PDB entry 8PT7 | electron microscopy, 2.80 A resolution | chains C and S of the 5 polymer chains in the assembly

Chain C:
Molecule: RNA-dependent RNA polymerase
Organism: Tilapia lake virus
UniProt: A0A7G3S745 (A0A7G3S745_9VIRU); residues 1-457 here = UniProt positions 1-457
Amino-acid sequence (478 residues; row label = number of the first residue in the row):
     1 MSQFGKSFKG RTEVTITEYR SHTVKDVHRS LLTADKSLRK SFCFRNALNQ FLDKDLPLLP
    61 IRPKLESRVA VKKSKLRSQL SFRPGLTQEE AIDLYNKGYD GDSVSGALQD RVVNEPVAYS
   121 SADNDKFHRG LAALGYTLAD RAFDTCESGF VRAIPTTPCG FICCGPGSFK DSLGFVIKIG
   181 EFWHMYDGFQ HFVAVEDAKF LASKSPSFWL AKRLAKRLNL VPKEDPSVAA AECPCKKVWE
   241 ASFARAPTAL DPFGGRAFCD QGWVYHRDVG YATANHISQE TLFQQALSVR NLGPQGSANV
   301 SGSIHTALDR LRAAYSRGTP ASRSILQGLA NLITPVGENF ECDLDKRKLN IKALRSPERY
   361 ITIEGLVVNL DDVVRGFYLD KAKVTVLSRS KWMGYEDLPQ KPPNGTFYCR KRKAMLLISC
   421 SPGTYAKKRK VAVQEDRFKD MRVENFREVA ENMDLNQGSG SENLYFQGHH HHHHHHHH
Not modelled in the structure: 140-478
Construct notes: conflict Lys391 (Arg in A0A7G3S745); expression tag (458-478)

Chain S:
Molecule: 5'/3' cRNA ends - cRNA loop
Sequence (40 nucleotides; each row starts with the number of its first residue; numbers below 1 keep their minus sign (C-24 is residue -24)):
   -24 CCAAAUUUUA CUCACAAGUC AGGACGUGAG AAAGAUUUGC
Not modelled in the structure: -24 to 0

Interface between chain C and chain S:
Pairs across the interface (10; chain C residue first):
  Val27(C) - U11(S)  hydrogen bond to the base
  His28(C) - U11(S)  base contact
  Arg29(C) - U11(S)  hydrogen bond to the base
  Arg29(C) - U12(S)  base contact
  Arg29(C) - U13(S)  hydrogen bond to the sugar
  Arg29(C) - G14(S)  salt bridge to the phosphate
  Leu31(C) - U11(S)  base contact
  Leu31(C) - U12(S)  base contact
  Thr33(C) - U11(S)  hydrogen bond to the phosphate
  Lys40(C) - G1(S)  salt bridge to the phosphate
Also at the interface, not in a pair above, chain C (7 interface residues in all): Ser37
Also at the interface, not in a pair above, chain S (6 interface residues in all): A10

In short:
The interface between chain C and chain S involves 7 residues on one side and 6 on the other, with 4 hydrogen
bonds and 2 salt bridges. Among the polar pairs are Val27(C)-U11(S), Arg29(C)-U11(S) and Arg29(C)-U13(S).
Here chain C is RNA-dependent RNA polymerase (Tilapia lake virus) and chain S is 5'/3' cRNA ends - cRNA loop.
Entry 8PT7 (Tilapia Lake Virus polymerase in cRNA pre-initiation state mode A (core-endo only)) was determined
by electron microscopy together with 8PSN, 8PSO, 8PSQ, 8PSS, 8PSU, 8PSX and 6 further entries from the same
study.
